PDB entry 7JSA | X-ray diffraction, 2.85 A resolution | chains C and J of the 3 polymer chains in the assembly

# Chain C
Molecule: 10-nt DNA strand
Sequence (10 nucleotides; numbered 14 to 23; the number before each row is that of its first residue):
    14 CACTTCCGGT

# Chain J
Name: ETS domain-containing transcription factor ERF
From: Homo sapiens
UniProt: P50548 (ERF_HUMAN); residues 22-140 here = UniProt positions 22-140
Amino-acid sequence (123 residues; row label = number of the first residue in the row):
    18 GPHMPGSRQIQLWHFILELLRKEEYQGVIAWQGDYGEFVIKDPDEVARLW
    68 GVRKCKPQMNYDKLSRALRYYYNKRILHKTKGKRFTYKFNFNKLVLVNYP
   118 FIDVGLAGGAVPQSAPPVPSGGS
Unresolved in the structure: 18-21, 110-140
Differences from the reference sequence: expression tag (18-21)
UniProt features mapped onto this chain:
  - DNA-binding region: Ile-27 to Asn-107 (ETS)
  - modified residue: Ser-24 (Phosphoserine)
  - natural variant: Arg-65 (R65Q: In CRS4), Arg-86 (R86C: In CRS4), Tyr-89 (Y89C: In CHYTS)

# How chain C and chain J interact
Contacting residue pairs (17; chain C residue first):
  DA15(C) / Lys-91(J)  salt bridge to the phosphate
  DC16(C) / Gln-28(J)  phosphate contact
  DC16(C) / Leu-29(J)  hydrogen bond to the phosphate
  DC16(C) / Trp-67(J)  phosphate contact
  DC16(C) / Lys-71(J)  phosphate contact
  DC16(C) / Ala-84(J)  sugar contact
  DC16(C) / Tyr-88(J)  hydrogen bond to the phosphate
  DT17(C) / Trp-67(J)  hydrogen bond to the phosphate
  DT17(C) / Lys-71(J)  salt bridge to the phosphate
  DT17(C) / Lys-73(J)  phosphate contact
  DT17(C) / Met-76(J)  phosphate contact
  DT17(C) / Tyr-87(J)  base contact
  DT18(C) / Lys-73(J)  phosphate contact
  DT18(C) / Gln-75(J)  phosphate contact
  DT18(C) / Lys-80(J)  salt bridge to the phosphate
  DT18(C) / Arg-83(J)  base contact
  DC20(C) / Asp-79(J)  base contact
Other interface residues (no listed pair), chain C (6 interface residues in all): DC19
Other interface residues (no listed pair), chain J (16 interface residues in all): Ile-27, Trp-30

# Summary
6 residues of chain C face 16 of chain J across their interface; the contacts include 3 hydrogen bonds and 3
salt bridges. Among the polar pairs are DC16(C)/Leu-29(J), DC16(C)/Tyr-88(J) and DT17(C)/Trp-67(J). From
UniProt: a DNA-binding region on chain J.
Chain C is a 10-nt DNA strand and chain J is ETS domain-containing transcription factor ERF (Homo sapiens);
the structure, Crystal structure of the DNA binding domain of human transcription factor ERF in the reduced
form ..., was determined by X-ray diffraction (same publication as 7JSL).
